8T4D - chains A and H of the 18 polymer chains in the assembly; structure by electron microscopy, 3.10 A resolution.

Chain A:
Protein: MD65 N332-GT5 SOSIP gp120
From: Human immunodeficiency virus 1
Sequence (481 residues; numbered 31 to 513 plus 11 insertion-coded residues; 13 numbers in that range are skipped by the numbering (no residue carries them; nothing is unmodelled there); the number before each row is that of its first residue; a row labelled like 185A-185J holds insertion residues (185A, then the next letters in order)):
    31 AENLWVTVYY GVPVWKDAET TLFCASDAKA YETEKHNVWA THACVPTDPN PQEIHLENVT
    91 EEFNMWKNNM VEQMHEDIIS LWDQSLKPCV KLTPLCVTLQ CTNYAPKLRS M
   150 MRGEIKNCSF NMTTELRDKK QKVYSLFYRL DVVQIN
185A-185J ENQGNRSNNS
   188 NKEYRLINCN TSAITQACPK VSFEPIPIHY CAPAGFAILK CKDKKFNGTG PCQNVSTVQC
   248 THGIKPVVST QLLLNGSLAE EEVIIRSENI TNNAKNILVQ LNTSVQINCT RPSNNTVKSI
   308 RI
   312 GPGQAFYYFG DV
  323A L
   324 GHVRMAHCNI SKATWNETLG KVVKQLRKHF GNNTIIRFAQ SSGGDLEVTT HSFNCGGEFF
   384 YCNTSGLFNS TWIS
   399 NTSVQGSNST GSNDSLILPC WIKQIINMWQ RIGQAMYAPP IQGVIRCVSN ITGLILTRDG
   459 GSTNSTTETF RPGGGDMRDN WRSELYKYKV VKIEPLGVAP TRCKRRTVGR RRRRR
Disordered / not traced: 31-32, 58-65, 185A-185J, 399-411, 458-462, 505-513
Disulfide bonds: Cys-54/Cys-74, Cys-119/Cys-205, Cys-126/Cys-196, Cys-131/Cys-157, Cys-218/Cys-247, Cys-228/Cys-239, Cys-296/Cys-331, Cys-378/Cys-445, Cys-385/Cys-418
Covalent attachments: N-acetylglucosamine (NAG) linked to Asn-88, Asn-156, Asn-160, Asn-197, Asn-234, Asn-241, Asn-262, Asn-276, Asn-289, Asn-295, Asn-301, Asn-332, Asn-339, Asn-355, Asn-386, Asn-448

Chain H:
Protein: RM_N332_08 heavy chain Fv
From: Macaca mulatta
Sequence (130 residues; numbered 1 to 113 plus 17 insertion-coded residues; the number before each row is that of its first residue; a row labelled like 82A-82C holds insertion residues (82A, then the next letters in order)):
     1 QVQLVQSGAE VKKPGSSVKV SCKASGYTFT DHYIHWVRQA PRQGLEWMGW IN
   52A P
    53 YNGNTNYAQK FQGRVTLTRD TSTTTVYMEL
82A-82C ISL
    83 RSEDTAVYYC ARGGEYCT
100A-100M GFGCFAGKGDNSL
   101 DVWGRGVLVS VSS
Disordered / not traced: 113
Disulfide bonds: Cys-22/Cys-92, Cys-99/Cys-100D

Interface between chain A and chain H:
Residue-residue contacts - 27 pairs, chain A then chain H:
  Leu-138(A) / Tyr-98(H)  hydrophobic
  Arg-139(A) / Gly-96(H)
  Arg-139(A) / Glu-97(H)
  Arg-139(A) / Tyr-98(H)  hydrogen bond (backbone-backbone)
  Arg-139(A) / Asp-101(H)  salt bridge
  Ser-140(A) / Glu-97(H)  hydrogen bond (backbone-side chain)
  Ser-140(A) / Tyr-98(H)
  Ser-140(A) / Cys-99(H)
  Met-141(A) / Tyr-33(H)
  Met-141(A) / Glu-97(H)  hydrogen bond (backbone-side chain)
  Met-141(A) / Tyr-98(H)
  Met-141(A) / Cys-99(H)  hydrophobic
  Met-141(A) / Gly-100G(H)
  Met-141(A) / Gly-100I(H)
  Met-150(A) / Tyr-98(H)  hydrophobic
  Arg-151(A) / Glu-97(H)  salt bridge
  Pro-299(A) / Phe-100B(H)  hydrophobic
  Val-326(A) / Tyr-98(H)  hydrogen bond (backbone-side chain)
  Arg-327(A) / Phe-100B(H)
  Met-328(A) / Thr-100(H)
  His-330(A) / Phe-100B(H)
  His-330(A) / Phe-100E(H)
  Ser-413(A) / Tyr-53(H)
  Ile-415(A) / Tyr-53(H)
  Ile-415(A) / Phe-100E(H)  hydrophobic
  Pro-417(A) / Phe-100E(H)  hydrophobic
  Pro-417(A) / Ala-100F(H)  hydrophobic
Also at the interface, not in a pair above, chain A (16 interface residues in all): His-325, Leu-416
Also at the interface, not in a pair above, chain H (16 interface residues in all): Gly-100A, Lys-100H, Asp-100J

Summary:
Chain A and chain H each contribute 16 residues to their interface; the contacts include 4 hydrogen bonds and
2 salt bridges. Polar contacts include Arg-139(A)/Asp-101(H), Arg-151(A)/Glu-97(H) and Ser-140(A)/Glu-97(H).
Covalently linked N-acetylglucosamine: at Asn-88(A), Asn-156(A), Asn-160(A), Asn-197(A), Asn-234(A) and
Asn-241(A) and 10 more.
Here chain A is MD65 N332-GT5 SOSIP gp120 (Human immunodeficiency virus 1) and chain H is RM_N332_08 heavy
chain Fv (Macaca mulatta). Entry 8T4D (MD65 N332-GT5 SOSIP in complex with RM_N332_08 Fab and RM20A3 Fab) was
determined by electron microscopy, deposited together with 8T49, 8T4B, 8T4K and 8T4L.
